PDB entry 4YG2 | X-ray diffraction, 3.70 A resolution | chains C and E of the 6 polymer chains in the assembly

# Chain C
Name: DNA-directed RNA polymerase subunit beta
Organism: Escherichia coli O157:H7
Notes: EC 2.7.7.6
UniProtKB: P0A8V4 (RPOB_ECO57); residues 1-1342 here = UniProt positions 1-1342
Amino-acid sequence (1342 residues; numbered 1 to 1342; the number before each row is that of its first residue):
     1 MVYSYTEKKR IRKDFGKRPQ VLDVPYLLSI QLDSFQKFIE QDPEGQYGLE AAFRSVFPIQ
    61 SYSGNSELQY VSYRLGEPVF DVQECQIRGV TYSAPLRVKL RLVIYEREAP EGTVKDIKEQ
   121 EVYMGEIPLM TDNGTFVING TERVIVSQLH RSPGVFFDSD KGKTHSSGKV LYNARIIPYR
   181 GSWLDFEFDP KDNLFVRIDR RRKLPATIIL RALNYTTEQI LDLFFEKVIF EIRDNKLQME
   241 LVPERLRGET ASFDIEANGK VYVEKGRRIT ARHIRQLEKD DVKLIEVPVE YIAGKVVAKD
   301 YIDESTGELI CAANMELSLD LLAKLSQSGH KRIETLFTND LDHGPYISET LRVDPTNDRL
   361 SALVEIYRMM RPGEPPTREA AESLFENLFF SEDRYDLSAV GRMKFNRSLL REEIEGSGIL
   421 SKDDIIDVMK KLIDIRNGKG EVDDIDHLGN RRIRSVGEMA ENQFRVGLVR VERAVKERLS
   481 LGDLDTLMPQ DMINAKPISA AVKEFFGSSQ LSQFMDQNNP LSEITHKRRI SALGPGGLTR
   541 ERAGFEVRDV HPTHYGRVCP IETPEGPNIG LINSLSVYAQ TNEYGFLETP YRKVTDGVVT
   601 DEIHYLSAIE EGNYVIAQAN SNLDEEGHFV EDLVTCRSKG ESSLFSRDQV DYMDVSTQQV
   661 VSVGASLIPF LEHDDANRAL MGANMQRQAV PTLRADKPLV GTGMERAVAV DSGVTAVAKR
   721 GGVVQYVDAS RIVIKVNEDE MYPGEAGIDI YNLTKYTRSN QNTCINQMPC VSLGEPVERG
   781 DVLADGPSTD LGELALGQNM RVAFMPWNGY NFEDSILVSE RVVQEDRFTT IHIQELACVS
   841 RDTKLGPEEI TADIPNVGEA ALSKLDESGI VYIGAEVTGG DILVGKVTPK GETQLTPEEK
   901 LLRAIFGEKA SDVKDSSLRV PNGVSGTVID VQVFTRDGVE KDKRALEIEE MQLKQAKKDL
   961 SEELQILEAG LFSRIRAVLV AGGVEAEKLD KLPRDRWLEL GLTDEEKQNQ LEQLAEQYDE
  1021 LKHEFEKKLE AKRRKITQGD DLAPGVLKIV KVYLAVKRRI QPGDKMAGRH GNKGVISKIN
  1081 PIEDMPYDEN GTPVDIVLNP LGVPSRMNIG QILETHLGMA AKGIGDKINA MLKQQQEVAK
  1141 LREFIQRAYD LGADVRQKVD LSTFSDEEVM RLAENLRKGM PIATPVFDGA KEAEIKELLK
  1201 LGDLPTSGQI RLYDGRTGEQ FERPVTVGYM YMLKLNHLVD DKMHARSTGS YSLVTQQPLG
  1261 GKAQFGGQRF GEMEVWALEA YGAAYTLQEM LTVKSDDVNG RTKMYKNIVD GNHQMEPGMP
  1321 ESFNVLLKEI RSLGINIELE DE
Not modelled in the structure: 1-2
Ion coordination: Mg2+: Glu-813 (shared with 2 residues of chain D)
Curated features (UniProtKB/Swiss-Prot):
  - modified residue (N6-acetyllysine): Lys-1022, Lys-1200

# Chain E
Name: DNA-directed RNA polymerase subunit omega
Organism: Escherichia coli O157:H7
Notes: EC 2.7.7.6
UniProtKB: P0A802 (RPOZ_ECO57); residues 1-91 here = UniProt positions 1-91
Amino-acid sequence (91 residues; numbered 1 to 91; the number before each row is that of its first residue):
     1 MARVTVQDAV EKIGNRFDLV LVAARRARQM QVGGKDPLVP EENDKTTVIA LREIEEGLIN
    61 NQILDVRERQ EQQEQEAAEL QAVTAIAEGR R
Not modelled in the structure: 1, 91

# Chain C / chain E interface
Residue-residue contacts (8):
  Gly-1282(C) / Phe-17(E)
  Tyr-1285(C) / Leu-21(E)  hydrophobic
  Gly-1311(C) / Gln-31(E)
  Asn-1312(C) / Gln-31(E)
  Asn-1312(C) / Val-32(E)
  His-1313(C) / Arg-28(E)  hydrogen bond (backbone-side chain)
  His-1313(C) / Gln-31(E)  hydrogen bond (backbone-side chain)
  Gln-1314(C) / Arg-28(E)

# In short
6 residues of chain C face 5 of chain E across their interface, with 2 hydrogen bonds. Among the polar pairs
are His-1313(C)/Arg-28(E) and His-1313(C)/Gln-31(E).
Chain C is DNA-directed RNA polymerase subunit beta and chain E is DNA-directed RNA polymerase subunit omega,
both from Escherichia coli O157:H7; the structure, X-ray crystal structur of Escherichia coli RNA polymerase
sigma70 holoenzyme, was determined by X-ray diffraction.
